Entry 1OC1 (X-ray diffraction, 2.20 A resolution); this record covers chain A.

[Chain A]
Protein: Isopenicillin N synthetase
From: Emericella nidulans (strain FGSC A4 / ATCC 38163 / CBS 112.46 / NRRL 194 / M139)
Reference sequence: P05326 (IPNS_EMENI); numbering as in UniProt (aligned over 1-331)
Sequence (331 residues; each row starts with the number of its first residue):
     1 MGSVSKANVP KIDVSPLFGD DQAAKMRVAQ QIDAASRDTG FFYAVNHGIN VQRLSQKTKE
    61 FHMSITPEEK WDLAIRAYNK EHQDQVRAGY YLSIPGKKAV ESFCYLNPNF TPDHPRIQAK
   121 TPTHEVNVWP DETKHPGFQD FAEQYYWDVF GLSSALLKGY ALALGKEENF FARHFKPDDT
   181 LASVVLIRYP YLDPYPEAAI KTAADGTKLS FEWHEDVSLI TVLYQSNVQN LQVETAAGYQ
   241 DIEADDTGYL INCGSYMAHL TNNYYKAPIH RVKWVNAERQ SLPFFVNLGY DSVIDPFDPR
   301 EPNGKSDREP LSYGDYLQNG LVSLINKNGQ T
Unresolved in the structure: 1-2
Swiss-Prot annotation at these positions:
  - binding site (isopenicillin N): R87, Y91, S183, Y189, S281
  - binding site (N-[(5S)-5-amino-5-carboxypentanoyl]-L-cysteinyl-D-valine): R87, Y91, S183, Y189, H214, D216, S281
  - binding site (Fe(2+)): H214, D216, H270
  - binding site (2-oxoglutarate): R279
  - site: F211 (Transition state stabilizer)
  - mutagenesis: K98 (K98E: Strongly reduced the catalytic activity), L223 (L223I/V: Strongly reduced the catalytic activity), L231 (L231I/V: Strongly reduced the catalytic activity; L231T: Abolishes the catalytic activity), V272 (V272T: Strongly reduced the catalytic activity), P283 (P283A/I/V: Strongly reduced the catalytic activity; P283L: Abolishes the catalytic activity)
Ion coordination: Fe2+: H214, D216, H270 (together with ASV)
Ligand contacts: ASV (delta-(L-alpha-aminoadipoyl)-L-cysteinyl-D-vinylglycine): R87, Y91, C104, S183, V185, I187, Y189, F211, H214, D216, L223, Q225, L231, V272, S281, P283, F285, L321, L324, T331

[Overview]
Chain A binds compound ASV. H214, D216 and H270 coordinate Fe2+. UniProt lists 5 isopenicillin N-binding
residues, 7 N-[(5S)-5-amino-5-carboxypentanoyl]-L-cysteinyl-D-valine-binding residues, 3 Fe2+-binding residues
and residue binding 2-oxoglutarate R279.
Chain A is Isopenicillin N synthetase (Emericella nidulans (strain FGSC A4 / ATCC 38163 / CBS 112.46 / NRRL
194 / M139)); the structure, ISOPENICILLIN N SYNTHASE aminoadipoyl-cysteinyl-aminobutyrate-FE COMPLEX, was
determined by X-ray diffraction together with 1OBN from the same study.
